PDB entry 4ZH3 | X-ray diffraction, 4.08 A resolution (low resolution: residue-level contacts below are approximate; hydrogen-bond / salt-bridge calls are withheld) | chains B and C of the 6 polymer chains in the assembly

Chain B:
Molecule: DNA-directed RNA polymerase subunit alpha
Source organism: Escherichia coli
Notes: EC 2.7.7.6; fragment: N-terminal domain
Reference sequence: P0A7Z4 (RPOA_ECOLI); residues 2-329 here = UniProt positions 2-329
Amino-acid sequence (335 residues; row label = number of the first residue in the row; numbers below 1 keep their minus sign (Met-5 is residue -5)):
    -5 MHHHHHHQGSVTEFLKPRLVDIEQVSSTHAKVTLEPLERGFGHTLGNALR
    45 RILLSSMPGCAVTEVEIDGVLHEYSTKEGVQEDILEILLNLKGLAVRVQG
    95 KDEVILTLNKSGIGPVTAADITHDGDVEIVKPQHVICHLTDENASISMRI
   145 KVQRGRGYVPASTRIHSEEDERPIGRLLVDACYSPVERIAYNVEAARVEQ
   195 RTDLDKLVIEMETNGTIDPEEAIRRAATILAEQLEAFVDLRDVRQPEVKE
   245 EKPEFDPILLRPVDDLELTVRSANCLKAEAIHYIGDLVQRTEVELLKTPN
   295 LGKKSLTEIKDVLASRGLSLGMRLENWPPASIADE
Disordered / not traced: -5 to 5, 161-171, 233-329
Sequence notes: expression tag (-5 to 1)
Swiss-Prot annotation at these positions:
  - region: Glu162 to Glu165 (Required for interaction with Crp at class II promoters)
  - modified residue: Arg265 (ADP-ribosylarginine), Lys297 (N6-acetyllysine), Lys298 (N6-acetyllysine)

Chain C:
Molecule: DNA-directed RNA polymerase subunit beta
Source organism: Escherichia coli (strain K12)
Notes: EC 2.7.7.6
Reference sequence: P0A8V2 (RPOB_ECOLI); numbering as in UniProt (aligned over 1-1342)
Amino-acid sequence (1342 residues; numbered 1 to 1342; the number before each row is that of its first residue):
     1 MVYSYTEKKRIRKDFGKRPQVLDVPYLLSIQLDSFQKFIEQDPEGQYGLE
    51 AAFRSVFPIQSYSGNSELQYVSYRLGEPVFDVQECQIRGVTYSAPLRVKL
   101 RLVIYEREAPEGTVKDIKEQEVYMGEIPLMTDNGTFVINGTERVIVSQLH
   151 RSPGVFFDSDKGKTHSSGKVLYNARIIPYRGSWLDFEFDPKDNLFVRIDR
   201 RRKLPATIILRALNYTTEQILDLFFEKVIFEIRDNKLQMELVPERLRGET
   251 ASFDIEANGKVYVEKGRRITARHIRQLEKDDVKLIEVPVEYIAGKVVAKD
   301 YIDESTGELICAANMELSLDLLAKLSQSGHKRIETLFTNDLDHGPYISET
   351 LRVDPTNDRLSALVEIYRMMRPGEPPTREAAESLFENLFFSEDRYDLSAV
   401 GRMKFNRSLLREEIEGSGILSKDDIIDVMKKLIDIRNGKGEVDDIDHLGN
   451 RRIRSVGEMAENQFRVGLVRVERAVKERLSLGDLDTLMPQDMINAKPISA
   501 AVKEFFGSSQLSQFMDQNNPLSEITHKRRISALGPGGLTRERAGFEVRDV
   551 HPTHYGRVCPIETPEGPNIGLINSLSVYAQTNEYGFLETPYRKVTDGVVT
   601 DEIHYLSAIEEGNYVIAQANSNLDEEGHFVEDLVTCRSKGESSLFSRDQV
   651 DYMDVSTQQVVSVGASLIPFLEHDDANRALMGANMQRQAVPTLRADKPLV
   701 GTGMERAVAVDSGVTAVAKRGGVVQYVDASRIVIKVNEDEMYPGEAGIDI
   751 YNLTKYTRSNQNTCINQMPCVSLGEPVERGDVLADGPSTDLGELALGQNM
   801 RVAFMPWNGYNFEDSILVSERVVQEDRFTTIHIQELACVSRDTKLGPEEI
   851 TADIPNVGEAALSKLDESGIVYIGAEVTGGDILVGKVTPKGETQLTPEEK
   901 LLRAIFGEKASDVKDSSLRVPNGVSGTVIDVQVFTRDGVEKDKRALEIEE
   951 MQLKQAKKDLSEELQILEAGLFSRIRAVLVAGGVEAEKLDKLPRDRWLEL
  1001 GLTDEEKQNQLEQLAEQYDELKHEFEKKLEAKRRKITQGDDLAPGVLKIV
  1051 KVYLAVKRRIQPGDKMAGRHGNKGVISKINPIEDMPYDENGTPVDIVLNP
  1101 LGVPSRMNIGQILETHLGMAAKGIGDKINAMLKQQQEVAKLREFIQRAYD
  1151 LGADVRQKVDLSTFSDEEVMRLAENLRKGMPIATPVFDGAKEAEIKELLK
  1201 LGDLPTSGQIRLYDGRTGEQFERPVTVGYMYMLKLNHLVDDKMHARSTGS
  1251 YSLVTQQPLGGKAQFGGQRFGEMEVWALEAYGAAYTLQEMLTVKSDDVNG
  1301 RTKMYKNIVDGNHQMEPGMPESFNVLLKEIRSLGINIELEDE
Disordered / not traced: 1-2
Small-molecule neighbours: CBRH16-Br (4OD; N'-(3-bromophenyl)-4-fluoro-N-hydroxy-3-(trifluoromethyl)benzenecarboximidamide): Val550, His551, Pro552, Tyr555, Arg637, Gly640, Glu641, Ser642
Swiss-Prot annotation at these positions:
  - modified residue (N6-acetyllysine): Lys1022, Lys1200

How chain B and chain C interact:
Contacting residue pairs - 8 pairs, chain B then chain C:
  Arg33(B) - Glu820(C)
  Arg33(B) - Pro1081(C)
  Arg33(B) - Glu1083(C)
  Gly34(B) - Glu1083(C)
  His37(B) - Arg1216(C)
  Asn41(B) - Arg1216(C)
  Asn41(B) - Thr1217(C)
  Tyr185(B) - Thr1217(C)
Other interface residues (no listed pair), chain B (7 interface residues in all): Arg44, Arg45
Other interface residues (no listed pair), chain C (7 interface residues in all): Asp1084, Glu1219

Overview:
Chain B and chain C each contribute 7 residues to their interface. Chain C binds CBRH16-Br.
Here chain B is DNA-directed RNA polymerase subunit alpha (Escherichia coli) and chain C is DNA-directed RNA
polymerase subunit beta (Escherichia coli (strain K12)). Entry 4ZH3 (Crystal structure of Escherichia coli RNA
polymerase in complex with CBRH16-Br) was determined by X-ray diffraction (same publication as 4ZH2 and 4ZH4).
